3X0X - chains D and C of the 4 polymer chains in the assembly; structure by X-ray diffraction, 2.11 A resolution.

Chain D (and C):
Molecule: DszC
From: Rhodococcus erythropolis
Notes: chain C of this document is another copy of the same molecule, construct and numbering; everything in this record applies to it too
Amino-acid sequence (417 residues; each row starts with the number of its first residue):
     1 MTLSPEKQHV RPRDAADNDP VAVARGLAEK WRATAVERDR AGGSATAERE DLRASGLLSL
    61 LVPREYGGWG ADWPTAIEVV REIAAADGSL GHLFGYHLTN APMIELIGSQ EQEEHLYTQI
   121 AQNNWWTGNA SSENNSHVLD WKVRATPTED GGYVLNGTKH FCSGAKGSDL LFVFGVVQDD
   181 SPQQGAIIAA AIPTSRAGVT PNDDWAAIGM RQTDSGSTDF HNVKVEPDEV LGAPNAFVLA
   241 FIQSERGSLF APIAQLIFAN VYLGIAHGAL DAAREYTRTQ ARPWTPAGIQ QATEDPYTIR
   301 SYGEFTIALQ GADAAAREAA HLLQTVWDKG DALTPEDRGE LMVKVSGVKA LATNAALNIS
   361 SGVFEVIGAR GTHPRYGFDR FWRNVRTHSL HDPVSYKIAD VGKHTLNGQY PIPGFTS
Disordered / not traced: 1-17

Chain D / chain C interface:
Contacting residue pairs (77):
  Asn134(D) - Trp284(C)
  Asn134(D) - Pro286(C)
  Asn135(D) - Arg282(C)  hydrogen bond (backbone-side chain)
  Asn135(D) - Pro283(C)  hydrogen bond (side chain-backbone)
  Asn135(D) - Trp284(C)
  Asn135(D) - Thr285(C)  hydrogen bond (side chain-backbone)
  Asn135(D) - Pro286(C)
  Ser136(D) - Arg282(C)
  Phe161(D) - Arg370(C)
  Ala206(D) - His373(C)
  Ala206(D) - Pro374(C)
  Ala207(D) - Thr372(C)
  Ala207(D) - Pro374(C)
  Ile208(D) - Thr372(C)  hydrogen bond (backbone-backbone)
  Ile208(D) - Asp379(C)
  Arg282(D) - Asn135(C)  hydrogen bond (side chain-backbone)
  Arg282(D) - Ser136(C)  hydrogen bond
  Pro283(D) - Asn135(C)  hydrogen bond (backbone-side chain)
  Trp284(D) - Asn135(C)
  Trp284(D) - Asp392(C)
  Trp284(D) - Pro393(C)
  Trp284(D) - Tyr396(C)
  Trp284(D) - Thr416(C)
  Thr285(D) - Asn135(C)  hydrogen bond (backbone-side chain)
  Pro286(D) - Asn134(C)
  Pro286(D) - Asn135(C)
  Ala287(D) - Tyr396(C)  hydrophobic
  Ile289(D) - Tyr396(C)
  Asp295(D) - Tyr396(C)  hydrogen bond
  Pro296(D) - Tyr396(C)
  Tyr297(D) - Ser395(C)
  Tyr297(D) - Tyr396(C)  hydrophobic
  Tyr297(D) - Ala399(C)
  Ser361(D) - Trp382(C)  hydrogen bond
  Ser361(D) - Arg386(C)  hydrogen bond (backbone-side chain)
  Phe364(D) - Ile208(C)  hydrophobic
  Phe364(D) - Trp382(C)  hydrophobic
  Phe364(D) - Arg386(C)
  Phe364(D) - Leu390(C)
  Glu365(D) - Leu390(C)
  Glu365(D) - Val394(C)
  Glu365(D) - Ser395(C)
  Gly368(D) - Leu390(C)
  Ala369(D) - Leu390(C)
  Arg370(D) - Phe161(C)
  Thr372(D) - Ala207(C)
  Thr372(D) - Ile208(C)  hydrogen bond (backbone-backbone)
  Thr372(D) - Thr387(C)
  Thr372(D) - Leu390(C)
  His373(D) - Ala206(C)
  Pro374(D) - Ala206(C)
  Pro374(D) - Ala207(C)
  Asp379(D) - Ile208(C)
  Asp379(D) - Arg383(C)
  Trp382(D) - Ser361(C)
  Trp382(D) - Phe364(C)  hydrophobic
  Trp382(D) - Trp382(C)  hydrophobic
  Arg383(D) - Asp379(C)
  Arg386(D) - Ser361(C)  hydrogen bond (side chain-backbone)
  Arg386(D) - Phe364(C)
  Leu390(D) - Phe364(C)
  Leu390(D) - Glu365(C)
  Leu390(D) - Gly368(C)
  Leu390(D) - Ala369(C)
  Leu390(D) - Thr372(C)
  Asp392(D) - Trp284(C)
  Pro393(D) - Trp284(C)
  Val394(D) - Glu365(C)
  Ser395(D) - Tyr297(C)
  Ser395(D) - Glu365(C)
  Tyr396(D) - Trp284(C)
  Tyr396(D) - Ala287(C)  hydrophobic
  Tyr396(D) - Ile289(C)
  Tyr396(D) - Asp295(C)  hydrogen bond
  Tyr396(D) - Tyr297(C)  hydrophobic
  Ala399(D) - Tyr297(C)
  Thr416(D) - Trp284(C)
Interface residues without a listed pair, chain D (42 interface residues in all): His137, Gly362, Thr387, His391
Interface residues without a listed pair, chain C (40 interface residues in all): Pro296, His391

Overview:
Chain D and chain C form an interface of 42 and 40 residues respectively, with 14 hydrogen bonds. Polar
contacts include Asn135(D)-Arg282(C), Asn135(D)-Pro283(C) and Asn135(D)-Thr285(C).
Both chains are DszC (Rhodococcus erythropolis). Entry 3X0X (Crystal structure of apo-DszC from Rhodococcus
erythropolis D-1) was determined by X-ray diffraction (same publication as 3X0Y).
